2G4G - chains A and B; structure by X-ray diffraction, 1.85 A resolution.

[Chain A (and B)]
Name: Transthyretin
Organism: Homo sapiens
Notes: chain B of this document is another copy of the same molecule, construct and numbering; everything in this record applies to it too
Reference sequence: P02766 (TTHY_HUMAN); residues 1-127 here correspond to UniProt positions 21-147 (UniProt number = residue number + 20)
Sequence (127 residues; numbered 1 to 127; the number before each row is that of its first residue):
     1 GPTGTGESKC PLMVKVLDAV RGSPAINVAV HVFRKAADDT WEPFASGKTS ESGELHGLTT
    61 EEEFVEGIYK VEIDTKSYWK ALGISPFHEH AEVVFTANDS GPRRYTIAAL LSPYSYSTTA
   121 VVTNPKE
Unresolved in the structure: 1-9, 126-127 (chain B: 1-9, 125-127)

[Chain A / chain B interface]
Residue-residue contacts (38; chain A residue first):
  Ile68(A) with Glu89(B)
  Phe87(A) with Phe95(B), hydrophobic; Tyr105(B), hydrophobic; Ile107(B), hydrophobic; Ala120(B), hydrophobic; Val122(B), hydrophobic
  His88(A) with Val93(B); Val94(B)
  Glu89(A) with Val94(B), hydrogen bond (backbone-backbone); Thr96(B), hydrogen bond
  His90(A) with Val94(B)
  Glu92(A) with Glu92(B); Val94(B); Tyr116(B), hydrogen bond (backbone-side chain)
  Val93(A) with His88(B)
  Val94(A) with His88(B); Glu89(B), hydrogen bond (backbone-backbone); His90(B)
  Phe95(A) with Phe87(B), hydrophobic
  Thr96(A) with Glu89(B), hydrogen bond
  Tyr105(A) with Phe87(B), hydrophobic
  Tyr114(A) with Thr119(B), hydrogen bond (backbone-side chain); Ala120(B), hydrogen bond (backbone-backbone)
  Ser115(A) with Thr118(B), hydrogen bond (side chain-backbone); Thr119(B), hydrogen bond
  Tyr116(A) with Glu92(B), hydrogen bond (side chain-backbone); Ser117(B); Thr118(B), hydrogen bond (backbone-backbone)
  Ser117(A) with Tyr116(B); Ser117(B)
  Thr118(A) with Ser115(B), hydrogen bond (backbone-side chain); Tyr116(B), hydrogen bond (backbone-backbone)
  Thr119(A) with Tyr114(B), hydrogen bond (side chain-backbone); Ser115(B), hydrogen bond
  Ala120(A) with Phe87(B), hydrophobic; Tyr114(B), hydrogen bond (backbone-backbone)
  Val122(A) with Phe87(B), hydrophobic; Tyr114(B), hydrophobic
Other interface residues (no listed pair), chain A (22 interface residues in all): Lys70, Lys76, Ile107
Other interface residues (no listed pair), chain B (23 interface residues in all): Ile68, Lys70, Lys76, Arg103

[Overview]
The interface between chain A and chain B involves 22 residues on one side and 23 on the other; the contacts
include 16 hydrogen bonds. Among the polar pairs are Glu89(A)-Thr96(B), Glu92(A)-Tyr116(B) and
Tyr114(A)-Thr119(B).
Both chains are Transthyretin (Homo sapiens). Entry 2G4G (Crystal structure of human transthyretin at pH 4.6)
was determined by X-ray diffraction together with 2G3X, 2G3Z, 2G4E and 2NOY from the same study.
